PDB entry 4Q3L | X-ray diffraction, 3.01 A resolution | chains A and C of the 4 polymer chains in the assembly

Chain A (and C):
Molecule: Mgs-M2
Notes: fragment: mgs-m2; chain C of this document is another copy of the same molecule, construct and numbering; everything in this record applies to it too
Amino-acid sequence (297 residues; row label = number of the first residue in the row; numbers below 1 keep their minus sign (Met-20 is residue -20)):
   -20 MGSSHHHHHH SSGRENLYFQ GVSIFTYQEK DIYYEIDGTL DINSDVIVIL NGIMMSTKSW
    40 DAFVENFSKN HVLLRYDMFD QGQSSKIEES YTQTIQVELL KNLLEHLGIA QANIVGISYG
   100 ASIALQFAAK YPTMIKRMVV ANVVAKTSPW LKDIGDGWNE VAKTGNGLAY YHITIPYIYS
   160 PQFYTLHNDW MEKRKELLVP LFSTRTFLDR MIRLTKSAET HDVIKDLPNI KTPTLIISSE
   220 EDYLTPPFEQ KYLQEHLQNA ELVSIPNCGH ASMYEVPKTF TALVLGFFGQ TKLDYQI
Disordered / not traced: -20 to 1 (chain C: -20 to -2)
From the paper describing this entry:
  - catalytic residues: Ser97
  - catalytic residues: Asp221, His249 (by similarity / conservation)

Chain A / chain C interface:
Residue-residue contacts - 58 pairs, chain A then chain C:
  Ala41(A) - Tyr274(C)
  Ala41(A) - Gln275(C)
  Ala41(A) - Ile276(C)  hydrophobic
  Glu44(A) - Thr270(C)
  Asn45(A) - Gln269(C)
  Asn45(A) - Thr270(C)  hydrogen bond (side chain-backbone)
  Asn45(A) - Lys271(C)  hydrogen bond (side chain-backbone)
  Asn45(A) - Tyr274(C)  hydrogen bond
  Lys48(A) - Thr270(C)  hydrogen bond
  Trp169(A) - Ile276(C)  hydrogen bond (side chain-backbone)
  Glu240(A) - Lys257(C)
  Glu240(A) - Thr258(C)  hydrogen bond
  Val242(A) - Val242(C)  hydrophobic
  Val242(A) - Ser243(C)
  Val242(A) - Thr258(C)
  Ser243(A) - Val242(C)
  Ser243(A) - Ser243(C)  hydrogen bond (backbone-backbone)
  Ser243(A) - Pro245(C)
  Pro245(A) - Leu241(C)
  Pro245(A) - Ser243(C)
  Tyr253(A) - Ile276(C)  hydrophobic
  Pro256(A) - Tyr274(C)  hydrophobic
  Lys257(A) - Glu240(C)
  Lys257(A) - Gln269(C)  hydrogen bond (backbone-side chain)
  Lys257(A) - Leu272(C)
  Lys257(A) - Tyr274(C)
  Thr258(A) - Glu240(C)  hydrogen bond
  Thr258(A) - Val242(C)
  Thr260(A) - Gln269(C)
  Thr260(A) - Tyr274(C)  hydrogen bond
  Ala261(A) - Ala261(C)
  Ala261(A) - Gly265(C)
  Ala261(A) - Phe266(C)
  Ala261(A) - Gln269(C)
  Leu262(A) - Leu262(C)  hydrophobic
  Gly265(A) - Ala261(C)
  Phe266(A) - Ala261(C)
  Gln269(A) - Asn45(C)
  Gln269(A) - Lys257(C)  hydrogen bond (side chain-backbone)
  Gln269(A) - Thr260(C)
  Gln269(A) - Ala261(C)
  Thr270(A) - Glu44(C)
  Thr270(A) - Asn45(C)  hydrogen bond (backbone-side chain)
  Thr270(A) - Lys48(C)
  Lys271(A) - Ala41(C)
  Lys271(A) - Glu44(C)  salt bridge
  Lys271(A) - Asn45(C)  hydrogen bond (backbone-side chain)
  Leu272(A) - Lys257(C)
  Tyr274(A) - Ala41(C)
  Tyr274(A) - Asn45(C)  hydrogen bond
  Tyr274(A) - Pro256(C)  hydrophobic
  Tyr274(A) - Lys257(C)
  Tyr274(A) - Thr260(C)  hydrogen bond
  Ile276(A) - Ala41(C)  hydrophobic
  Ile276(A) - Trp169(C)  hydrogen bond (backbone-side chain)
  Ile276(A) - Met252(C)
  Ile276(A) - Tyr253(C)  hydrophobic
  Ile276(A) - Pro256(C)  hydrophobic
Interface residues without a listed pair, chain A (32 interface residues in all): Phe42, Asn49, Glu219, Lys230, Leu241, Ile244, Val255, Gln275
Interface residues without a listed pair, chain C (35 interface residues in all): Phe42, Asn49, Arg173, Leu214, Glu219, Ile244, Val255, Gly268

In short:
32 residues of chain A and 35 residues of chain C are in contact; the contacts include 16 hydrogen bonds and 1
salt bridge. Polar contacts include Lys271(A)-Glu44(C), Asn45(A)-Thr270(C) and Asn45(A)-Lys271(C). From the
paper: catalytic residues Ser97(A), Asp221(A) and His249(A).
Chain A and chain C are both Mgs-M2; the structure, Crystal structure of MGS-M2, an alpha/beta hydrolase
enzyme from a Medee basin deep-sea metagenome library, was determined by X-ray diffraction, deposited together
with 4Q3K, 4Q3M and 4Q3N.
